Entry 4K0E (X-ray diffraction, 3.71 A resolution); this record covers chains A and B of the 3 polymer chains in the assembly.

== Chain A (and B) ==
Protein: Heavy metal cation tricomponent efflux pump ZneA(CzcA-like)
Source organism: Cupriavidus metallidurans
Notes: chain B of this document is another copy of the same molecule, construct and numbering; everything in this record applies to it too
UniProtKB: Q1LCD8 (Q1LCD8_RALME); residue numbers follow UniProt; this construct covers 1-1039
Amino-acid sequence (1045 residues; row label = number of the first residue in the row):
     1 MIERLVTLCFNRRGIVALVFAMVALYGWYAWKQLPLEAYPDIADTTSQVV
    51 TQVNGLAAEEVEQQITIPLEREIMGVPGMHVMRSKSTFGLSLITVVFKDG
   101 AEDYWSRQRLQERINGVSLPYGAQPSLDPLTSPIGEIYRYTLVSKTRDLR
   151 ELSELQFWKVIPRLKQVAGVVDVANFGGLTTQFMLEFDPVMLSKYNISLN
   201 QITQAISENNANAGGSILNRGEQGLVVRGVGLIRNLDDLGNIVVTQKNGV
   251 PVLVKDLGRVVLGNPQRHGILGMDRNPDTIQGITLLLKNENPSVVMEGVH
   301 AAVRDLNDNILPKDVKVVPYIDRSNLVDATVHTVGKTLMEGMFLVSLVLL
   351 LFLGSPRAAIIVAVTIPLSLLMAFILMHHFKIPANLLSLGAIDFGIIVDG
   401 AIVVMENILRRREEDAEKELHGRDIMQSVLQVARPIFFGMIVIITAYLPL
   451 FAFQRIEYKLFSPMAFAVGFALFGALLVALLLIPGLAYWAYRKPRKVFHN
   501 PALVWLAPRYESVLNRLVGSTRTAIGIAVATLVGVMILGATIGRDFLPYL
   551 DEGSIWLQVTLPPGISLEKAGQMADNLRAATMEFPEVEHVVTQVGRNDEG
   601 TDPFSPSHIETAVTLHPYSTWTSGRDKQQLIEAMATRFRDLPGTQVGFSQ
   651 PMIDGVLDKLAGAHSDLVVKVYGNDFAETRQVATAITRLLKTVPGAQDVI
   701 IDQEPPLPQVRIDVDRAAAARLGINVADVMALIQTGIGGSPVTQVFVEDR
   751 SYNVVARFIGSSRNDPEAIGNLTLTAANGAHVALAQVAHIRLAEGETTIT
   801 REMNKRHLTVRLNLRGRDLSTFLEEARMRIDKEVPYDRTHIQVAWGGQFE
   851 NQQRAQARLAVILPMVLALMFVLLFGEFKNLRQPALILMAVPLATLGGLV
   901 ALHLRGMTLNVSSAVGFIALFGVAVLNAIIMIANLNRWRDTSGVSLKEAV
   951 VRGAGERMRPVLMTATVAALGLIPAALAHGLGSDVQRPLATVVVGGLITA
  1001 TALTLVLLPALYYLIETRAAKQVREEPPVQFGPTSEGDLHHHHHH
Unresolved in the structure: 1-3, 245-250, 414-422, 488-501, 936-944, 1019-1045 (chain B: 1-3, 245-255, 409-431, 488-501, 838-840, 940-946, 1019-1045)
Sequence notes: expression tag (1040-1045)
Ligand contacts:
  - Zn2+ (ZN), molecule 1: Glu-136, Asp-602, Glu-610
  - Zn2+ (ZN), molecule 2: Lys-165, Asp-172, Glu-599
What the authors report for this chain:
  - binding site for Zn2+: Glu-72, Glu-136, Lys-165, Asp-172, Glu-599, Asp-602, Glu-610, Asp-654
  - conformationally variable residues (helix shift): Glu-72
  - catalytic residues: Asp-393, Asp-399, Glu-406 (proposed by the authors, not directly observed)

== How chain A and chain B interact ==
Pairs across the interface (93):
  Ile-15(A) / Gly-876(B)
  Leu-18(A) / Phe-875(B)  hydrophobic
  Tyr-104(A) / Pro-77(B)
  Tyr-104(A) / Trp-105(B)  hydrophobic
  Tyr-104(A) / Arg-109(B)
  Arg-107(A) / Glu-112(B)  salt bridge
  Gln-108(A) / Gln-108(B)
  Gln-108(A) / Arg-109(B)
  Gln-124(A) / Gly-116(B)
  Trp-158(A) / Arg-71(B)
  Lys-165(A) / Arg-71(B)
  Lys-165(A) / Met-74(B)
  Lys-165(A) / Gly-75(B)
  Gln-166(A) / Met-74(B)
  Gln-166(A) / Met-803(B)  hydrogen bond (side chain-backbone)
  Gln-166(A) / Asn-804(B)
  Gln-166(A) / Lys-805(B)
  Val-170(A) / Gly-75(B)
  Val-171(A) / Gly-75(B)
  Glu-208(A) / Asn-725(B)
  Glu-208(A) / Ala-727(B)
  Asn-209(A) / Asn-725(B)  hydrogen bond
  Asn-209(A) / Val-726(B)
  Asn-209(A) / Ala-727(B)
  Ala-211(A) / Met-730(B)
  Asn-212(A) / Glu-60(B)  hydrogen bond
  Asn-212(A) / Tyr-121(B)  hydrogen bond (backbone-side chain)
  Ala-213(A) / Met-730(B)
  Ala-213(A) / Ile-733(B)
  Ala-213(A) / Gln-734(B)
  Gly-214(A) / Gly-55(B)
  Gly-214(A) / Leu-56(B)
  Gly-214(A) / Ile-733(B)
  Gly-214(A) / Gln-734(B)  hydrogen bond (backbone-side chain)
  Gly-215(A) / Gly-55(B)
  Gly-215(A) / Ile-733(B)
  Gly-215(A) / Gly-738(B)  hydrogen bond (backbone-backbone)
  Ser-216(A) / Gly-55(B)  hydrogen bond (backbone-backbone)
  Ser-216(A) / Phe-88(B)
  Ser-216(A) / Gly-738(B)
  Ile-217(A) / Phe-88(B)  hydrophobic
  Ile-217(A) / Gln-266(B)
  Leu-218(A) / Arg-763(B)
  Leu-218(A) / Asn-764(B)
  Leu-218(A) / Ile-769(B)  hydrophobic
  Arg-220(A) / Pro-766(B)
  Arg-220(A) / Leu-792(B)
  Glu-222(A) / Ile-565(B)
  Glu-222(A) / Ser-566(B)  hydrogen bond (backbone-backbone)
  Glu-222(A) / Lys-569(B)  salt bridge
  Gln-223(A) / Pro-563(B)  hydrogen bond (side chain-backbone)
  Gln-223(A) / Gly-564(B)
  Gln-223(A) / Pro-708(B)
  Gly-224(A) / Gly-564(B)  hydrogen bond (backbone-backbone)
  Gly-224(A) / Ser-566(B)
  Leu-225(A) / Pro-708(B)
  Val-226(A) / Phe-88(B)  hydrophobic
  Val-226(A) / Leu-707(B)  hydrophobic
  Val-226(A) / Pro-708(B)
  Val-226(A) / Gln-709(B)
  Val-226(A) / Val-710(B)  hydrogen bond (backbone-backbone)
  Val-227(A) / Val-710(B)  hydrophobic
  Arg-228(A) / Ala-57(B)
  Arg-228(A) / Glu-60(B)  salt bridge
  Arg-228(A) / Gln-709(B)  hydrogen bond
  Arg-228(A) / Val-710(B)  hydrogen bond (backbone-backbone)
  Arg-228(A) / Arg-711(B)
  Arg-228(A) / Ile-712(B)  hydrogen bond (backbone-backbone)
  Gly-229(A) / Ile-712(B)
  Gly-229(A) / Met-730(B)
  Gly-229(A) / Ile-733(B)
  Val-230(A) / Ile-712(B)  hydrogen bond (backbone-backbone)
  Val-230(A) / Asp-713(B)
  Val-230(A) / Val-714(B)
  Val-230(A) / Met-730(B)
  Gly-231(A) / Arg-716(B)  hydrogen bond (backbone-side chain)
  Gly-231(A) / Val-726(B)
  Gly-231(A) / Met-730(B)
  Leu-232(A) / Gln-63(B)
  Leu-232(A) / Arg-716(B)
  Ile-233(A) / Arg-716(B)
  Arg-234(A) / Gln-63(B)  hydrogen bond
  Asp-238(A) / Arg-716(B)  salt bridge
  Asn-241(A) / Arg-716(B)
  Asn-241(A) / Ala-720(B)
  Val-243(A) / Ala-719(B)
  Val-243(A) / Ala-720(B)  hydrophobic
  Leu-253(A) / Ala-720(B)  hydrophobic
  Leu-287(A) / Pro-77(B)  hydrophobic
  Phe-746(A) / Gln-63(B)
  Glu-748(A) / Gln-63(B)
  Asp-749(A) / Ile-67(B)
  Asp-749(A) / Arg-71(B)  salt bridge
Interface residues without a listed pair, chain A (51 interface residues in all): Gly-14, Met-22, Leu-127, Pro-162, Asn-219, Ile-242, Gln-744, Arg-750
Interface residues without a listed pair, chain B (62 interface residues in all): Glu-59, Gln-64, Arg-113, Ser-118, Ala-717, Gly-723, Ile-724, Ile-737, Arg-757, Asp-765, Val-872

== Summary ==
51 residues of chain A and 62 residues of chain B are in contact, with 17 hydrogen bonds and 5 salt bridges.
Polar contacts include Arg-107(A)/Glu-112(B), Glu-222(A)/Lys-569(B) and Arg-228(A)/Glu-60(B). Bound to chain
A: Zn2+. From the paper: catalytic residues Asp-393(A), Asp-399(A) and Glu-406(A); a binding site for Zn2+ at
Glu-72(A), Glu-136(A) and Lys-165(A) among others.
Chain A and chain B are both Heavy metal cation tricomponent efflux pump ZneA(CzcA-like) (Cupriavidus
metallidurans); the structure, X-ray crystal structure of a heavy metal efflux pump, crystal form II, was
determined by X-ray diffraction (same publication as 4K0J).
